PDB entry 9GAQ | electron microscopy, 3.60 A resolution | chains B and A of the 4 polymer chains in the assembly

Chain B (and A):
Molecule: Nucleoprotein
From: Influenza A virus
Notes: chain A of this document is another copy of the same molecule, construct and numbering; everything in this record applies to it too
UniProtKB: Q1K9H2 (Q1K9H2_I33A0); residue numbers follow UniProt; this construct covers 15-498
Sequence (494 residues; numbered 13 to 506; the number before each row is that of its first residue):
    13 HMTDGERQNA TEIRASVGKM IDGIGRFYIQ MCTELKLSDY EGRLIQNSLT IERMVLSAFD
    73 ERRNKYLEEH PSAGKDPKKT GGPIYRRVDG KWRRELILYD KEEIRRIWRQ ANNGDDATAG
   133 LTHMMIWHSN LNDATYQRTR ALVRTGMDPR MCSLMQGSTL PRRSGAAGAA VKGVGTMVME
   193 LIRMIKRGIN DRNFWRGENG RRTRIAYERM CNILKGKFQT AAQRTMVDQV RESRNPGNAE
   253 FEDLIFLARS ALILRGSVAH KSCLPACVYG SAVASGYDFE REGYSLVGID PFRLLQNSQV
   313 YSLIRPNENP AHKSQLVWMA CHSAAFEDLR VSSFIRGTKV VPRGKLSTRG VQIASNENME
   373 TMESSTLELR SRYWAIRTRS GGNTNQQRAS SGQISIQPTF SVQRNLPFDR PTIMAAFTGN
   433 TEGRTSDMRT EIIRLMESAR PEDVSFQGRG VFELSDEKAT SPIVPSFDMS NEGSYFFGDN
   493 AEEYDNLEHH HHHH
Not modelled in the structure: 13-402, 429-506 (chain A: 13-15, 398-438, 480-483, 491-506)
Construct notes: expression tag (13-14, 499-506)
What the authors report for this chain:
  - binding site for the 14-nt RNA strand: Ser69, Arg75

How chain B and chain A interact:
Residue-residue contacts (83; chain B residue first):
  Ser403(B) with Pro161(A)
  Gly404(B) with Arg162(A); Phe489(A)
  Gln405(B) with Cys164(A); Ser165(A); Phe489(A), hydrogen bond (backbone-backbone)
  Ile406(B) with Arg162(A); Tyr487(A), hydrogen bond (backbone-side chain)
  Ser407(B) with Leu264(A), hydrogen bond (side chain-backbone); Arg267(A); Tyr487(A)
  Ile408(B) with Ser165(A); Arg267(A), hydrogen bond (backbone-side chain); Phe338(A); Glu339(A); Asp340(A)
  Gln409(B) with Ser165(A); Gln168(A); His272(A), hydrogen bond; Phe338(A), hydrogen bond (backbone-backbone); Glu339(A)
  Pro410(B) with Arg267(A); His272(A), hydrogen bond (backbone-side chain); Glu339(A); Thr390(A); Gly393(A)
  Thr411(B) with His272(A), hydrogen bond; His334(A); Ser335(A), hydrogen bond (side chain-backbone); Glu339(A), hydrogen bond (backbone-side chain); Arg389(A); Thr390(A), hydrogen bond (backbone-backbone)
  Phe412(B) with Phe304(A), hydrophobic; Ala336(A), hydrophobic; Glu339(A); Ile347(A), hydrophobic; Ala387(A), hydrophobic; Ile388(A); Arg389(A); Thr390(A)
  Ser413(B) with Ile388(A), hydrogen bond (backbone-backbone); Thr390(A); Arg461(A); Gly462(A)
  Val414(B) with Val343(A), hydrophobic; Ser457(A); Phe458(A); Arg461(A); Val463(A), hydrophobic; Pro477(A), hydrophobic
  Gln415(B) with Val456(A); Ser457(A); Phe458(A); Gln459(A); Arg461(A), hydrogen bond (backbone-backbone); Val476(A); Pro477(A)
  Arg416(B) with Glu339(A), salt bridge; Val343(A); Asp455(A); Val456(A); Ser457(A); Phe458(A)
  Asn417(B) with Arg342(A), hydrogen bond; Pro453(A); Asp455(A)
  Leu418(B) with Arg267(A); Asp455(A); Ser457(A)
  Pro419(B) with Arg342(A); Ser486(A); Tyr487(A)
  Phe420(B) with Ile265(A), hydrophobic; Arg267(A); Tyr487(A)
  Arg422(B) with Ala451(A), hydrogen bond (side chain-backbone); Arg452(A); Pro453(A)
  Thr424(B) with Arg162(A), hydrogen bond
  Met426(B) with Met448(A); Glu449(A); Arg452(A)
  Ala428(B) with Arg162(A)
Other interface residues (no listed pair), chain B (23 interface residues in all): Ile425
Other interface residues (no listed pair), chain A (50 interface residues in all): Arg261, Val270, Ser392, Gly394, Asn395, Glu454, Gly460, Gly490

Summary:
Chain B and chain A form an interface of 23 and 50 residues respectively, with 16 hydrogen bonds and 1 salt
bridge. Polar contacts include Arg416(B)-Glu339(A), Ile406(B)-Tyr487(A) and Ser407(B)-Leu264(A). The paper
reports a binding site for the 14-nt RNA strand at Ser69(B) and Arg75(B).
Chain B and chain A are both Nucleoprotein (Influenza A virus); the structure, CryoEM structure of influenza A
RNP-like particle double-stranded assembled with a 14-mer RNA, was determined by electron microscopy,
deposited together with 9GAN, 9GAP, 9GAS, 9GAT and 9GAV.
